PDB entry 8KCC | electron microscopy, 3.10 A resolution | chains J and K of the 11 polymer chains in the assembly

== Chain J ==
Molecule: 170-nt DNA strand
Sequence (170 nucleotides; row label = number of the first residue in the row; numbers below 1 keep their minus sign (DA-19 is residue -19)):
   -19 ATCGCGACAC CGGCACTGGA ACAGGATGTA TATATGTGAC ACGTGCCTGG AGACTAGGGA
    41 GTAATCCCCT TGGCGGTTAA AACGCGGGGG ACAGCGCGTA CGTGCGTTTA AGCGGTGCTA
   101 GAGCTGTCTA CGACCAATTG AGCGGCCTCG GCACCGGGAT TCTCCAGGAT
Unresolved in the structure: -19 to 0

== Chain K ==
Protein: ATP-dependent DNA helicase DDM1
From: Arabidopsis thaliana
Notes: EC 3.6.4.12
UniProtKB: Q9XFH4 (DDM1_ARATH); residue numbers follow UniProt; this construct covers 1-764
Sequence (764 residues; numbered 1 to 764; the number before each row is that of its first residue):
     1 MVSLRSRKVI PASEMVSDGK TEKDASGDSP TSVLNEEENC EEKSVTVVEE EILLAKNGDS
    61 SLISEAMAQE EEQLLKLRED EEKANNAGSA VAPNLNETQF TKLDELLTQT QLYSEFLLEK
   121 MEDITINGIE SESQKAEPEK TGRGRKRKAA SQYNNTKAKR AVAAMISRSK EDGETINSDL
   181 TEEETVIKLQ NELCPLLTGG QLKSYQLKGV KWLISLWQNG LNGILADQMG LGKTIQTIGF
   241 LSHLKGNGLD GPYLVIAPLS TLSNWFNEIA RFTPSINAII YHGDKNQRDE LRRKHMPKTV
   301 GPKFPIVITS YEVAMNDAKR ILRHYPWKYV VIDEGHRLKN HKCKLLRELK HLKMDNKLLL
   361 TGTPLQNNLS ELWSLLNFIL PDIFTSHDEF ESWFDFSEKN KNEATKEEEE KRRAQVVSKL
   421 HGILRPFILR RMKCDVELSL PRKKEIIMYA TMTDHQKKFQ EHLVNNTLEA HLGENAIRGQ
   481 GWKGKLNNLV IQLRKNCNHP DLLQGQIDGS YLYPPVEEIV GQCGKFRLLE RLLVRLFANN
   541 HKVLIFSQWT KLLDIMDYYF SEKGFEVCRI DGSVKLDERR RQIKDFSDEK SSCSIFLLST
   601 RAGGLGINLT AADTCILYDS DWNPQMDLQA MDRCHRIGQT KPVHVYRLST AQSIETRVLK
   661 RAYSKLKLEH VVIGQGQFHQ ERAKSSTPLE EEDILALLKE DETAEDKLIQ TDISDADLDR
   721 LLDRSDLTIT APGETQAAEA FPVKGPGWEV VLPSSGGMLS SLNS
Unresolved in the structure: 1-182, 395-409, 473-487, 673-704, 729-740
Swiss-Prot annotation at these positions:
  - motif: Arg145 to Gln152 (Nuclear localization signal 1), Asp333 to His336 (DEAH box), Leu429 to Val436 (Nuclear localization signal 2)
  - binding site (ATP): Asp227 to Thr234
Small-molecule neighbours:
  - ADP (adenosine-5'-diphosphate): Gln201, Leu202, Lys203, Gln206, Gln228, Met229, Gly230, Leu231, Gly232, Lys233, Thr234, Ile235, Arg271, Phe272, Asp333, Asn608, Arg636, Ile637
  - beryllium trifluoride (BEF): Thr234, Thr261, Asp333, Glu334, Gly606, Asn608, Arg633, Arg636

== How chain J and chain K interact ==
Residue-residue contacts (25):
  DG53(J) - Lys495(K)  salt bridge to the phosphate
  DG53(J) - Arg601(K)  base contact
  DC54(J) - Gln548(K)  sugar contact
  DC54(J) - Trp549(K)  phosphate contact
  DC54(J) - Thr550(K)  hydrogen bond to the phosphate
  DC54(J) - Arg601(K)  phosphate contact
  DG55(J) - Gly572(K)  hydrogen bond to the phosphate
  DG55(J) - Arg579(K)  phosphate contact
  DG55(J) - Ser599(K)  hydrogen bond to the phosphate
  DG55(J) - Arg601(K)  phosphate contact
  DG55(J) - Ala602(K)  hydrogen bond to the phosphate
  DG56(J) - Leu259(K)  phosphate contact
  DG56(J) - Glu312(K)  sugar contact
  DG56(J) - Gly572(K)  phosphate contact
  DG56(J) - Arg579(K)  salt bridge to the phosphate
  DT57(J) - Leu259(K)  phosphate contact
  DT57(J) - His282(K)  salt bridge to the phosphate
  DT57(J) - Glu312(K)  phosphate contact
  DT57(J) - Val313(K)  phosphate contact
  DT58(J) - Gly283(K)  phosphate contact
  DT58(J) - Asp284(K)  phosphate contact
  DT58(J) - Lys285(K)  hydrogen bond to the phosphate
  DT58(J) - Arg288(K)  salt bridge to the phosphate
  DA59(J) - Lys285(K)  salt bridge to the phosphate
  DC135(J) - Arg320(K)  sugar contact
Other interface residues (no listed pair), chain J (11 interface residues in all): DT51, DG52, DG136
Other interface residues (no listed pair), chain K (24 interface residues in all): Asn316, Asn488, Ile491, Lys551, Asp571, Val574

== Summary ==
11 residues of chain J and 24 residues of chain K are in contact, with 5 hydrogen bonds and 5 salt bridges.
Polar contacts include DC54(J)-Thr550(K), DG55(J)-Gly572(K) and DG55(J)-Ser599(K). Ligands of chain K: ADP and
beryllium trifluoride. From UniProt: 8 ATP-binding residues on chain K.
Here chain J is a 170-nt DNA strand and chain K is ATP-dependent DNA helicase DDM1 (Arabidopsis thaliana).
Entry 8KCC (Complex of DDM1-nucleosome(H2A.W) complex with DDM1 bound to SHL2) was determined by electron
microscopy (same publication as 8KCB).
